9C1N - chains H and I of the 18 polymer chains in the assembly; structure by electron microscopy, 2.76 A resolution.

== Chain H (and I) ==
Name: DUF4297 domain-containing protein
Source organism: Bacillus sp. HMF5848
Notes: chain I of this document is another copy of the same molecule, construct and numbering; everything in this record applies to it too
Reference sequence: A0A428J1H2 (A0A428J1H2_9BACI); residues 1-436 here = UniProt positions 1-436
Amino-acid sequence (436 residues; row label = number of the first residue in the row):
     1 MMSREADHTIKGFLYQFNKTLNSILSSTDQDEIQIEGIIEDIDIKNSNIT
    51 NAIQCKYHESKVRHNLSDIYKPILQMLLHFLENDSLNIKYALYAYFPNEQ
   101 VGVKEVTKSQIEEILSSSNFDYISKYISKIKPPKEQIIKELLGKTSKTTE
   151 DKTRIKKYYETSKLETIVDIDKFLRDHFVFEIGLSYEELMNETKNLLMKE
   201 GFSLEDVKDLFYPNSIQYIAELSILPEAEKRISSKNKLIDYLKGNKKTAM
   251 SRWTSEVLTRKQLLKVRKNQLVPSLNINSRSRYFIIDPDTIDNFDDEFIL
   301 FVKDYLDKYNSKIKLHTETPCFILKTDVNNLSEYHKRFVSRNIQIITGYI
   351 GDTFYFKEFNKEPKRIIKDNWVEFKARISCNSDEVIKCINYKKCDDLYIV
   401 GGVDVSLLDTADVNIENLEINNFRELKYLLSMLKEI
Unresolved in the structure: 1-6
Reported in the primary citation:
  - catalytic residues: Asp41, Glu59, Lys61 (proposed by the authors, not directly observed)
  - mutagenesis - D41A, E59A, K61A: abolished catalytic activity

== Interface between chain H and chain I ==
Contacting residue pairs - 11 pairs, chain H then chain I:
  Ile299(H) with Asp412(I)
  Leu300(H) with Asp412(I)
  Lys303(H) with Asp395(I), salt bridge
  Asp307(H) with Ile277(I); Arg280(I), salt bridge
  Arg337(H) with Asp412(I), salt bridge
  Arg341(H) with Lys393(I); Cys394(I), hydrogen bond (side chain-backbone); Asp412(I), hydrogen bond (side chain-backbone)
  Arg424(H) with Gln270(I)
  Ile436(H) with Gln270(I)
Interface residues without a listed pair, chain H (9 interface residues in all): Leu433
Interface residues without a listed pair, chain I (10 interface residues in all): Pro273, Val413, Asn414

== In short ==
The interface between chain H and chain I involves 9 residues on one side and 10 on the other; the contacts
include 2 hydrogen bonds and 3 salt bridges. Polar pairs include Lys303(H)-Asp395(I), Asp307(H)-Arg280(I) and
Arg337(H)-Asp412(I). The paper reports catalytic residues Asp41(H), Glu59(H) and Lys61(H); D41A, E59A and K61A
of chain H abolish catalytic activity.
Both chains are DUF4297 domain-containing protein (Bacillus sp. HMF5848). Entry 9C1N (HerA-DUF4297 assembly 2)
was determined by electron microscopy (same publication as 9C1M, 9C1O, 9C1X and 9C5X).
